8CMY - chains I and K of the 16 polymer chains in the assembly; structure by electron microscopy, 3.79 A resolution.

== Chain I (and K) ==
Name: Ribulose bisphosphate carboxylase large chain
Notes: EC 4.1.1.39; chain K of this document is another copy of the same molecule, construct and numbering; everything in this record applies to it too
UniProt: A5CKD0 (A5CKD0_9CYAN); residues 1-470 here = UniProt positions 1-470
Chain sequence (470 residues; row label = number of the first residue in the row):
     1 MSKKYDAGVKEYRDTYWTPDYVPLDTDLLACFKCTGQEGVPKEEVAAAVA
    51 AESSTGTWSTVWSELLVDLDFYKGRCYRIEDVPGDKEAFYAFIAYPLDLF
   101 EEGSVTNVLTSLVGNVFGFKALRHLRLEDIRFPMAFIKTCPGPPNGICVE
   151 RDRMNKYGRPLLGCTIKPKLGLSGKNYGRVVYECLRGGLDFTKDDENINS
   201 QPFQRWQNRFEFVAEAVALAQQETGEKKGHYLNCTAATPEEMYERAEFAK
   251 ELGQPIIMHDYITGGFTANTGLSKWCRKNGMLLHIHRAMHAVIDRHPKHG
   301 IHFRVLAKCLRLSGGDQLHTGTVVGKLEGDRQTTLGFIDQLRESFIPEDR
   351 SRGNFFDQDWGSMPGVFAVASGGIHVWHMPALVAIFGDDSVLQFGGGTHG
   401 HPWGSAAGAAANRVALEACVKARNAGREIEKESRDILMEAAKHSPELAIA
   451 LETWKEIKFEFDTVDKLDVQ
Unresolved in the structure: 1-10, 329, 457-470
Bound ions: Mg2+ near E196 (its only coordinating residue here)
Residues lining bound ligands: 2-carboxyarabinitol-1,5-diphosphate (CAP): S59, T60, V61

== How chain I and chain K interact ==
Pairs across the interface (5; chain I residue first):
  V149(I) - N208(K)
  R153(I) - N208(K)  hydrogen bond
  Y157(I) - K175(K)  hydrogen bond
  R277(I) - Q207(K)
  S362(I) - P202(K)
Other interface residues (no listed pair), chain I (8 interface residues in all): D152, N155, K278
Other interface residues (no listed pair), chain K (7 interface residues in all): R205, E211, F212

== Overview ==
8 residues of chain I and 7 residues of chain K are in contact; the contacts include 2 hydrogen bonds. Polar
pairs include R153(I)-N208(K) and Y157(I)-K175(K). Chain I binds 2-carboxyarabinitol-1,5-diphosphate.
Both chains are Ribulose bisphosphate carboxylase large chain. Entry 8CMY (Structure of the Cyanobium sp. PCC
7001) was determined by electron microscopy, deposited together with 7YYO.
